PDB entry 6QCV | X-ray diffraction, 3.24 A resolution | chains A and B of the 6 polymer chains in the assembly

Chain A:
Molecule: Polymerase acidic protein
Source organism: Influenza B virus
Notes: EC 3.1.-.-
UniProt: Q5V8Z9 (Q5V8Z9_9INFB); numbering as in UniProt (aligned over 1-726)
Amino-acid sequence (751 residues; numbered -13 to 737; the number before each row is that of its first residue; numbers below 1 keep their minus sign (Gly-13 is residue -13)):
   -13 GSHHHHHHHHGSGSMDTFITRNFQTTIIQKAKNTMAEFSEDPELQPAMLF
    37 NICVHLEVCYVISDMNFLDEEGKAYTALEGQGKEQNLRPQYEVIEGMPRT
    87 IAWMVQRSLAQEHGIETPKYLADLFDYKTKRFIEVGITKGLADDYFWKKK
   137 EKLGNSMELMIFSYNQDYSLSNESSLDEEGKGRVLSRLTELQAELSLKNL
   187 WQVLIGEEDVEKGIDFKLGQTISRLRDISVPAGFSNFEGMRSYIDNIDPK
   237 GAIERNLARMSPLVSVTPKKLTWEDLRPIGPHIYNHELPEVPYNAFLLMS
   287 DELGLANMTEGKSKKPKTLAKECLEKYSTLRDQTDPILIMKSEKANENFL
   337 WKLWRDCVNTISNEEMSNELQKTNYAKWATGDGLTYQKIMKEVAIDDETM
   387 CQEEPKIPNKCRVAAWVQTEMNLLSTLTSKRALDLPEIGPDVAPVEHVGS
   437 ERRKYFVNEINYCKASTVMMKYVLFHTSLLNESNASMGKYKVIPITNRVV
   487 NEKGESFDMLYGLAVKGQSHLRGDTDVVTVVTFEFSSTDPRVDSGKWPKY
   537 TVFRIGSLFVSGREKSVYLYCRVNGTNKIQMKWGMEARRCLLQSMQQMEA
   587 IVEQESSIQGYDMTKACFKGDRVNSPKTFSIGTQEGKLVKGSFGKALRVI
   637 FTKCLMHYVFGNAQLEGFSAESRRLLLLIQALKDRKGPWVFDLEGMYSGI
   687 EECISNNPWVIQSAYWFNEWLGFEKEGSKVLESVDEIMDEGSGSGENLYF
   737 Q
Disordered / not traced: -13 to -1, 64-70, 724-737
Differences from the reference sequence: expression tag (-13 to 0, 727-737)

Chain B:
Molecule: RNA-directed RNA polymerase catalytic subunit
Source organism: Influenza B virus
Notes: EC 2.7.7.48
UniProt: Q5V8Y6 (Q5V8Y6_9INFB); numbering as in UniProt (aligned over 1-752)
Amino-acid sequence (772 residues; row label = number of the first residue in the row; numbers below 1 keep their minus sign (Gly-8 is residue -8)):
    -8 GSGSGSGSGMNINPYFLFIDVPIQAAISTTFPYTGVPPYSHGTGTGYTID
    42 TVIRTHEYSNKGKQYISDVTGCTMVDPTNGPLPEDNEPSAYAQLDCVLEA
    92 LDRMDEEHPGLFQAASQNAMETLMVTTVDKLTQGRQTFDWTVCRNQPAAT
   142 ALNTTITSFRLNDLNGADKGGLIPFCQDIIDSLDRPEMTFFSVKNIKKKL
   192 PAKNRKGFLIKRIPMKVKDKITKVEYIKRALSLNTMTKDAERGKLKRRAI
   242 ATAGIQIRGFVLVVENLAKNICENLEQSGLPVGGNEKKAKLSNAVAKMLS
   292 NCPPGGISMTVTGDNTKWNECLNPRIFLAMTERITRDSPIWFRDFCSIAP
   342 VLFSNKIARLGKGFMITSKTKRLKAQIPCPDLFSIPLERYNEETRAKLKK
   392 LKPFFNEEGTASLSPGMMMGMFNMLSTVLGVAALGIKNIGNKEYLWDGLQ
   442 SSDDFALFVNAKDEETCMEGINDFYRTCKLLGINMSKKKSYCNETGMFEF
   492 TSMFYRDGFVSNFAMELPSFGVAGVNESADMAIGMTIIKNNMINNGMGPA
   542 TAQTAIQLFIADYRYTYKCHRGDSKVEGKRMKIIKELWENTKGRDGLLVA
   592 DGGPNIYNLRNLHIPEIVLKYNLMDPEYKGRLLHPQNPFVGHLSIEGIKE
   642 ADITPAHGPVKKMDYDAVSGTHSWRTKRNRSILNTDQRNMILEEQCYAKC
   692 CNLFEACFNSASYRKPVGQHSMLEAMAHRLRMDARLDYESGRMSKDDFEK
   742 AMAHLGEIGYIGSGSGENLYFQ
Disordered / not traced: -8 to -1, 636-639, 750-763
Differences from the reference sequence: expression tag (-8 to 0, 753-763)
Bound ions: Mg2+: Asp305, Asn306, Asp444 (together with CTP)
Ligand contacts: CTP (cytidine-5'-triphosphate): Lys229, Glu232, Lys235, Arg239, Asp305, Asn306, Thr307, Lys308, Trp309, Asn310, Met410, Gly411, Asn414, Ser443, Asp444, Lys480
What the authors report for this chain:
  - binding site for CTP: Asn310, Met410, Gly411
  - binding site for the 21-nt RNA strand: Gly411
  - conformationally variable residues (loop rearrangement): Gly407 to Phe413
  - catalytic residues: Asp305, Asp444, Asp445 (proposed by the authors, not directly observed)

Chain A / chain B interface:
Contacting residue pairs - 387 pairs, chain A then chain B:
  Leu54(A) - Arg726(B)
  Glu56(A) - Tyr729(B)  hydrogen bond
  Glu56(A) - Lys736(B)  salt bridge
  Leu73(A) - Met743(B)
  Arg74(A) - Arg726(B)
  Arg74(A) - Tyr729(B)
  Arg74(A) - Phe739(B)
  Pro75(A) - Arg726(B)  hydrogen bond (backbone-side chain)
  Glu78(A) - Arg722(B)  salt bridge
  Pro84(A) - His711(B)
  Pro84(A) - Glu715(B)
  Thr86(A) - Val708(B)  hydrogen bond (side chain-backbone)
  Thr86(A) - His711(B)
  Ile87(A) - His711(B)
  Ile87(A) - Glu715(B)
  Ile87(A) - Ala716(B)  hydrophobic
  Ile87(A) - His719(B)
  Met90(A) - Arg720(B)
  Val91(A) - Met723(B)  hydrophobic
  Ser94(A) - Leu727(B)
  Leu95(A) - Met723(B)  hydrophobic
  Glu98(A) - Leu727(B)
  Glu98(A) - Ser731(B)
  Glu98(A) - Arg733(B)  salt bridge
  His99(A) - Glu730(B)  salt bridge
  Tyr113(A) - Met723(B)
  Tyr113(A) - Arg726(B)
  Tyr113(A) - Glu730(B)
  Ile200(A) - Trp332(B)
  Phe202(A) - Gln168(B)
  Phe202(A) - Trp332(B)
  Phe202(A) - Phe336(B)  hydrophobic
  Phe202(A) - Ile339(B)  hydrophobic
  Lys203(A) - Gln168(B)  hydrogen bond (backbone-side chain)
  Lys203(A) - Ile171(B)
  Leu204(A) - Ile171(B)  hydrophobic
  Gly205(A) - Ile171(B)
  Gly205(A) - Asp175(B)
  Gln206(A) - Asp175(B)  hydrogen bond (backbone-side chain)
  Thr207(A) - Leu174(B)  hydrogen bond (side chain-backbone)
  Thr207(A) - Asp175(B)  hydrogen bond
  Thr207(A) - Lys214(B)
  Thr207(A) - Ile218(B)
  Ile208(A) - Ile171(B)  hydrophobic
  Ile208(A) - Leu174(B)  hydrophobic
  Ile208(A) - Ile339(B)  hydrophobic
  Arg210(A) - Asp59(B)  salt bridge
  Arg210(A) - Val60(B)
  Leu211(A) - Val60(B)  hydrophobic
  Leu211(A) - Val342(B)
  Leu211(A) - Asn346(B)
  Arg212(A) - Asp335(B)  salt bridge
  Arg212(A) - Ser338(B)  hydrogen bond
  Arg212(A) - Val342(B)
  Ile214(A) - Tyr56(B)  hydrogen bond (backbone-side chain)
  Ile214(A) - Ser58(B)
  Ile214(A) - Asp59(B)
  Ile214(A) - Arg316(B)
  Ile214(A) - Asn346(B)
  Ser215(A) - Arg316(B)
  Ser215(A) - Leu319(B)
  Ser215(A) - Val342(B)  hydrogen bond (side chain-backbone)
  Ser215(A) - Ser345(B)
  Ser215(A) - Asn346(B)  hydrogen bond
  Val216(A) - Asp67(B)
  Val216(A) - Arg316(B)
  Pro217(A) - Asp67(B)
  Pro217(A) - Thr69(B)
  Pro217(A) - Asn70(B)
  Pro217(A) - Arg316(B)
  Ala218(A) - Asp67(B)  hydrogen bond (backbone-side chain)
  Ala218(A) - Thr69(B)
  Ala218(A) - Asn70(B)  hydrogen bond (backbone-side chain)
  Phe220(A) - Leu85(B)  hydrophobic
  Phe223(A) - Glu323(B)
  Met226(A) - Leu319(B)  hydrophobic
  Arg227(A) - Glu323(B)  salt bridge
  Arg227(A) - Arg334(B)
  Arg227(A) - Asp335(B)  salt bridge
  Tyr229(A) - Leu85(B)  hydrophobic
  Tyr229(A) - Asp86(B)  hydrogen bond
  Ile230(A) - Ala320(B)  hydrophobic
  Ile230(A) - Glu323(B)
  Ile230(A) - Arg324(B)
  Ile230(A) - Arg327(B)  hydrogen bond (backbone-side chain)
  Asp231(A) - Arg327(B)
  Asp231(A) - Arg334(B)  salt bridge
  Asp234(A) - Asp93(B)
  Pro235(A) - Asp86(B)
  Pro235(A) - Leu89(B)  hydrophobic
  Pro235(A) - Glu90(B)
  Pro235(A) - Asp93(B)
  Lys236(A) - Glu90(B)
  Lys236(A) - Glu97(B)
  Gly237(A) - Glu90(B)  hydrogen bond (backbone-side chain)
  Ala238(A) - Asp86(B)
  Ala238(A) - Cys87(B)
  Ala238(A) - Glu90(B)  hydrogen bond (backbone-side chain)
  Ile239(A) - Cys87(B)
  Ile239(A) - Glu90(B)  hydrogen bond (backbone-side chain)
  Ile239(A) - Ile427(B)  hydrophobic
  Ile239(A) - Ile430(B)  hydrophobic
  Ile239(A) - Thr468(B)
  Glu240(A) - Ile430(B)
  Glu240(A) - Gly431(B)  hydrogen bond (side chain-backbone)
  Arg241(A) - Asp86(B)  salt bridge
  Asn242(A) - Leu73(B)
  Asn242(A) - Gln84(B)
  Asn242(A) - Cys87(B)  hydrogen bond
  Asn242(A) - Leu471(B)
  Leu243(A) - Ile430(B)  hydrophobic
  Leu243(A) - Arg467(B)  hydrogen bond (backbone-side chain)
  Leu243(A) - Leu471(B)  hydrophobic
  Arg245(A) - Leu73(B)
  Arg245(A) - Gln84(B)
  Met246(A) - Arg467(B)  hydrogen bond
  Met246(A) - Leu471(B)  hydrophobic
  Ser247(A) - Glu75(B)
  Ser247(A) - Arg467(B)  hydrogen bond (backbone-side chain)
  Pro248(A) - Arg467(B)
  Leu249(A) - Glu75(B)
  Leu249(A) - Asn77(B)  hydrogen bond (backbone-side chain)
  Val250(A) - Pro74(B)
  Val250(A) - Asp76(B)
  Val250(A) - Asn77(B)
  Val250(A) - Tyr466(B)  hydrophobic
  Val250(A) - Arg467(B)  hydrogen bond (backbone-side chain)
  Ser251(A) - Asn77(B)  hydrogen bond (backbone-side chain)
  Ser251(A) - Asn463(B)
  Ser251(A) - Tyr466(B)
  Ser251(A) - Lys478(B)  hydrogen bond (backbone-side chain)
  Val252(A) - Asn463(B)
  Val252(A) - Tyr466(B)  hydrophobic
  Val252(A) - Lys478(B)
  Thr253(A) - Lys478(B)  hydrogen bond
  Pro254(A) - Met459(B)  hydrophobic
  Lys256(A) - Glu455(B)  salt bridge
  Lys298(A) - Lys566(B)
  Ser299(A) - Lys566(B)
  Lys300(A) - Glu568(B)
  Lys301(A) - Glu568(B)
  Leu370(A) - Arg363(B)  hydrogen bond (backbone-side chain)
  Thr371(A) - Lys365(B)  hydrogen bond
  Tyr372(A) - Ser359(B)
  Tyr372(A) - Lys360(B)
  Tyr372(A) - Arg363(B)
  Tyr372(A) - Leu364(B)
  Tyr372(A) - Lys365(B)
  Gln373(A) - Arg363(B)  hydrogen bond (backbone-backbone)
  Gln373(A) - Leu364(B)
  Gln373(A) - Lys365(B)  hydrogen bond (backbone-backbone)
  Lys374(A) - Lys365(B)
  Ile375(A) - Leu364(B)  hydrophobic
  Ile375(A) - Lys365(B)  hydrogen bond (backbone-backbone)
  Ile375(A) - Ala366(B)
  Lys377(A) - Gln367(B)
  Lys377(A) - Pro369(B)
  Lys377(A) - Asp372(B)  salt bridge
  Ala380(A) - Ile357(B)  hydrophobic
  Ala380(A) - Ala366(B)  hydrophobic
  Ala380(A) - Arg380(B)
  Ile381(A) - Ile368(B)  hydrophobic
  Ile381(A) - Ile376(B)  hydrophobic
  Ile381(A) - Arg380(B)  hydrogen bond (backbone-side chain)
  Asp383(A) - Lys362(B)  salt bridge
  Asp383(A) - Arg380(B)  hydrogen bond (backbone-side chain)
  Glu384(A) - Arg380(B)
  Thr385(A) - Ser359(B)
  Thr385(A) - Lys362(B)
  Met386(A) - Ile357(B)
  Met386(A) - Thr358(B)
  Met386(A) - Ser359(B)
  Met386(A) - Leu364(B)
  Met386(A) - Ala366(B)
  Met386(A) - Arg380(B)  hydrogen bond (backbone-side chain)
  Cys387(A) - Ile357(B)
  Cys387(A) - Thr358(B)  hydrogen bond (backbone-backbone)
  Cys387(A) - Arg380(B)
  Gln388(A) - Phe355(B)
  Gln388(A) - Met356(B)
  Gln388(A) - Ile357(B)
  Gln388(A) - Arg380(B)  hydrogen bond (backbone-backbone)
  Gln388(A) - Tyr381(B)
  Gln388(A) - Asn382(B)  hydrogen bond (side chain-backbone)
  Gln388(A) - Thr385(B)  hydrogen bond
  Glu389(A) - Thr358(B)  hydrogen bond
  Glu389(A) - Asn382(B)  hydrogen bond (backbone-side chain)
  Glu390(A) - Asn382(B)
  Glu390(A) - Glu383(B)  hydrogen bond (side chain-backbone)
  Pro391(A) - Asn382(B)
  Gln404(A) - Asn2(B)
  Gln404(A) - Ile3(B)  hydrogen bond (side chain-backbone)
  Met407(A) - Pro5(B)  hydrophobic
  Asn408(A) - Met1(B)  hydrogen bond (side chain-backbone)
  Asn408(A) - Asn2(B)
  Asn408(A) - Ile3(B)  hydrogen bond (side chain-backbone)
  Ser411(A) - Ile3(B)
  Asp420(A) - Tyr556(B)
  Leu421(A) - Gln548(B)
  Leu421(A) - Leu549(B)  hydrophobic
  Pro422(A) - Gln548(B)  hydrogen bond (backbone-side chain)
  Pro422(A) - Ile551(B)  hydrophobic
  Pro422(A) - Ala552(B)
  Pro422(A) - Arg555(B)
  Glu423(A) - Arg555(B)  salt bridge
  Glu423(A) - Arg562(B)  salt bridge
  Glu423(A) - Pro595(B)
  Glu423(A) - Asn596(B)  hydrogen bond (side chain-backbone)
  Ile424(A) - Gln544(B)
  Ile424(A) - Ile547(B)  hydrophobic
  Ile424(A) - Asn596(B)
  Ile424(A) - Tyr598(B)
  Gly425(A) - Ile597(B)
  Gly425(A) - Tyr598(B)  hydrogen bond (backbone-backbone)
  Gly425(A) - Asn599(B)  hydrogen bond (backbone-side chain)
  Pro426(A) - Asn599(B)  hydrogen bond (backbone-side chain)
  Pro426(A) - Arg601(B)  hydrogen bond (backbone-side chain)
  Asp427(A) - Gln544(B)  hydrogen bond
  Asp427(A) - Asn599(B)  hydrogen bond
  Val428(A) - Arg601(B)
  Val431(A) - Pro540(B)
  Glu432(A) - Gln544(B)
  Glu432(A) - Asn599(B)  hydrogen bond
  Glu432(A) - Leu600(B)  hydrogen bond (side chain-backbone)
  Glu432(A) - Arg601(B)  salt bridge
  Gly435(A) - Pro540(B)
  Gly435(A) - Ala541(B)
  Gly435(A) - Gln544(B)
  Ser436(A) - Gln544(B)  hydrogen bond (backbone-side chain)
  Arg438(A) - Pro540(B)
  Arg438(A) - Ala541(B)
  Arg439(A) - Ala541(B)
  Arg439(A) - Gln544(B)  hydrogen bond
  Arg439(A) - Thr545(B)
  Arg439(A) - Gln548(B)
  Val443(A) - Thr545(B)
  Leu460(A) - Tyr556(B)
  Thr463(A) - Tyr556(B)
  Asn467(A) - Lys559(B)  hydrogen bond
  Thr511(A) - Tyr30(B)
  Thr511(A) - Ser31(B)
  Thr511(A) - His32(B)
  Ile565(A) - Val27(B)  hydrophobic
  Ile565(A) - Tyr30(B)  hydrophobic
  Trp569(A) - Tyr24(B)
  Trp569(A) - Thr25(B)
  Trp569(A) - Gly26(B)
  Trp569(A) - Val27(B)  hydrophobic
  Trp569(A) - Pro28(B)
  Trp569(A) - Arg233(B)
  Glu572(A) - Gly512(B)
  Glu572(A) - Val513(B)
  Glu572(A) - Asp553(B)
  Arg574(A) - Leu549(B)
  Arg574(A) - Ala552(B)
  Arg574(A) - Tyr556(B)
  Arg575(A) - Tyr24(B)
  Arg575(A) - Thr25(B)
  Arg575(A) - Leu508(B)
  Arg575(A) - Phe511(B)
  Cys576(A) - Thr25(B)
  Leu577(A) - Leu549(B)  hydrophobic
  Leu578(A) - Phe504(B)  hydrophobic
  Leu578(A) - Leu508(B)  hydrophobic
  Leu578(A) - Phe511(B)  hydrophobic
  Leu578(A) - Thr542(B)
  Leu578(A) - Ala546(B)
  Leu578(A) - Leu549(B)  hydrophobic
  Gln579(A) - Ser19(B)  hydrogen bond (side chain-backbone)
  Gln579(A) - Phe22(B)  hydrogen bond (side chain-backbone)
  Gln579(A) - Thr25(B)
  Gln579(A) - Ala505(B)
  Met581(A) - Thr542(B)
  Met581(A) - Thr545(B)  hydrogen bond
  Gln582(A) - Phe504(B)
  Gln582(A) - Gly537(B)  hydrogen bond (side chain-backbone)
  Gln582(A) - Thr542(B)  hydrogen bond (backbone-side chain)
  Gln583(A) - Ala16(B)
  Gln583(A) - Ala17(B)
  Gln583(A) - Ser19(B)
  Gln583(A) - Thr20(B)
  Glu585(A) - Gly539(B)
  Glu585(A) - Pro540(B)
  Glu585(A) - Ala541(B)  hydrogen bond (side chain-backbone)
  Glu585(A) - Thr542(B)  hydrogen bond
  Ile587(A) - Val12(B)  hydrophobic
  Glu589(A) - Gly539(B)
  Glu589(A) - Pro540(B)
  Phe615(A) - Leu8(B)  hydrophobic
  Phe615(A) - Asp11(B)
  Ser616(A) - Phe7(B)
  Ser616(A) - Ile10(B)
  Ser616(A) - Asp11(B)  hydrogen bond (backbone-side chain)
  Ile617(A) - Met1(B)  hydrophobic
  Ile617(A) - Ile3(B)
  Ile617(A) - Asn4(B)  hydrogen bond (backbone-backbone)
  Gly618(A) - Asn2(B)
  Gly618(A) - Asn4(B)
  Gly618(A) - Phe7(B)
  Thr619(A) - Met1(B)
  Thr619(A) - Asn2(B)  hydrogen bond (backbone-backbone)
  Thr619(A) - Phe7(B)
  Gln620(A) - Gly0(B)
  Leu624(A) - Phe7(B)  hydrophobic
  Leu624(A) - Ile10(B)  hydrophobic
  Lys631(A) - Ile3(B)
  Val635(A) - Ile3(B)  hydrophobic
  Ile636(A) - Leu8(B)  hydrophobic
  Lys639(A) - Thr20(B)  hydrogen bond (side chain-backbone)
  Cys640(A) - Thr25(B)  hydrogen bond (backbone-side chain)
  His643(A) - Thr20(B)
  His643(A) - Pro23(B)
  His643(A) - Thr25(B)
  His643(A) - Gly26(B)
  Tyr644(A) - Thr25(B)
  Tyr644(A) - Gly26(B)
  Ala649(A) - Lys235(B)
  Ala649(A) - Leu236(B)
  Gln650(A) - Leu236(B)
  Leu651(A) - Pro23(B)  hydrophobic
  Glu652(A) - Pro23(B)
  Glu652(A) - Val27(B)
  Glu652(A) - Arg233(B)  salt bridge
  Glu652(A) - Gly234(B)  hydrogen bond (side chain-backbone)
  Glu652(A) - Lys235(B)
  Gly653(A) - Lys235(B)
  Phe654(A) - Tyr6(B)
  Ser655(A) - Thr21(B)
  Ser655(A) - Pro23(B)
  Ala656(A) - Gly234(B)
  Glu657(A) - Lys480(B)
  Arg659(A) - Ile18(B)
  Arg659(A) - Thr21(B)  hydrogen bond (side chain-backbone)
  Arg659(A) - Phe22(B)
  Arg659(A) - Phe495(B)
  Arg660(A) - Lys480(B)
  Arg660(A) - Tyr482(B)
  Leu662(A) - Phe9(B)  hydrophobic
  Leu662(A) - Ile14(B)
  Leu662(A) - Thr21(B)
  Leu663(A) - Ile14(B)  hydrophobic
  Leu663(A) - Gln15(B)
  Leu663(A) - Tyr482(B)
  Leu664(A) - Tyr482(B)  hydrophobic
  Gln666(A) - Pro13(B)
  Gln666(A) - Ile14(B)  hydrogen bond (side chain-backbone)
  Gln666(A) - Gln15(B)
  Gln666(A) - Arg497(B)
  Lys669(A) - Phe9(B)  hydrogen bond (side chain-backbone)
  Lys669(A) - Ile10(B)
  Asp670(A) - Met488(B)
  Asp670(A) - Arg497(B)  salt bridge
  Lys672(A) - Asn484(B)
  Lys672(A) - Glu485(B)  hydrogen bond (backbone-backbone)
  Lys672(A) - Thr486(B)
  Lys672(A) - Met488(B)
  Gly673(A) - Met300(B)
  Pro674(A) - Cys483(B)
  Trp675(A) - Met300(B)
  Trp675(A) - Glu455(B)  hydrogen bond
  Trp675(A) - Met459(B)  hydrophobic
  Trp675(A) - Tyr482(B)
  Trp675(A) - Cys483(B)  hydrogen bond (backbone-backbone)
  Phe677(A) - Met476(B)  hydrophobic
  Phe677(A) - Lys478(B)
  Phe677(A) - Ser481(B)
  Phe677(A) - Tyr482(B)  hydrophobic
  Phe677(A) - Cys483(B)  hydrophobic
  Asp678(A) - Lys478(B)  hydrogen bond (backbone-backbone)
  Asp678(A) - Lys479(B)
  Gly681(A) - Lys479(B)
  Met682(A) - Lys479(B)
  Glu688(A) - Leu236(B)
  Glu688(A) - Lys237(B)  salt bridge
  Ser699(A) - Tyr6(B)
  Trp702(A) - Ile3(B)  hydrogen bond (side chain-backbone)
  Trp702(A) - Asn4(B)  hydrogen bond (backbone-side chain)
  Trp702(A) - Pro5(B)
  Trp702(A) - Tyr6(B)  hydrophobic
  Phe703(A) - Tyr6(B)  hydrophobic
  Glu705(A) - Asn4(B)  hydrogen bond
  Trp706(A) - Asn4(B)
  Trp706(A) - Tyr6(B)  hydrogen bond (side chain-backbone)
  Trp706(A) - Phe7(B)  hydrophobic
  Trp706(A) - Phe9(B)  hydrophobic
  Trp706(A) - Ile10(B)
  Glu710(A) - Ile10(B)
Other interface residues (no listed pair), chain A (180 interface residues in all): Glu23, Met83, Met376, Gln566, Met584, Thr614, Val625, Lys626, Gly647, Asn648, Ala667, Cys689, Phe709
Other interface residues (no listed pair), chain B (193 interface residues in all): Pro29, Lys54, Ala91, Ile164, Cys167, Leu222, Arg238, Phe251, Val302, Ser375, Glu384, Ile462, Asp464, Lys470, Pro509, Asn536, Met538, Gly594, Gln710, Glu740

Summary:
180 residues of chain A and 193 residues of chain B are in contact, with 83 hydrogen bonds and 19 salt
bridges. Among the polar pairs are Glu56(A)-Lys736(B), Glu78(A)-Arg722(B) and Glu98(A)-Arg733(B). Ligands of
chain B: CTP. The paper reports catalytic residues Asp305(B), Asp444(B) and Asp445(B); a binding site for CTP
at Asn310(B), Met410(B) and Gly411(B).
Chain A is Polymerase acidic protein and chain B is RNA-directed RNA polymerase catalytic subunit, both from
Influenza B virus; the structure, Crystal structure of influenza B polymerase initiation state with capped
14-mer RNA primer and CTP, was determined by X-ray diffraction together with 6QCS, 6QCT, 6QCW and 6QCX from
the same study.
